8QC9 - chain A; structure by X-ray diffraction, 2.00 A resolution.

[Chain A]
Name: Extracellular iron oxide respiratory system surface decaheme cytochrome c component MtrC
From: Shewanella oneidensis MR-1
Reference sequence: Q8EG34 (Q8EG34_SHEON); residue numbers follow UniProt; this construct covers 26-671
Sequence (679 residues; row label = number of the first residue in the row):
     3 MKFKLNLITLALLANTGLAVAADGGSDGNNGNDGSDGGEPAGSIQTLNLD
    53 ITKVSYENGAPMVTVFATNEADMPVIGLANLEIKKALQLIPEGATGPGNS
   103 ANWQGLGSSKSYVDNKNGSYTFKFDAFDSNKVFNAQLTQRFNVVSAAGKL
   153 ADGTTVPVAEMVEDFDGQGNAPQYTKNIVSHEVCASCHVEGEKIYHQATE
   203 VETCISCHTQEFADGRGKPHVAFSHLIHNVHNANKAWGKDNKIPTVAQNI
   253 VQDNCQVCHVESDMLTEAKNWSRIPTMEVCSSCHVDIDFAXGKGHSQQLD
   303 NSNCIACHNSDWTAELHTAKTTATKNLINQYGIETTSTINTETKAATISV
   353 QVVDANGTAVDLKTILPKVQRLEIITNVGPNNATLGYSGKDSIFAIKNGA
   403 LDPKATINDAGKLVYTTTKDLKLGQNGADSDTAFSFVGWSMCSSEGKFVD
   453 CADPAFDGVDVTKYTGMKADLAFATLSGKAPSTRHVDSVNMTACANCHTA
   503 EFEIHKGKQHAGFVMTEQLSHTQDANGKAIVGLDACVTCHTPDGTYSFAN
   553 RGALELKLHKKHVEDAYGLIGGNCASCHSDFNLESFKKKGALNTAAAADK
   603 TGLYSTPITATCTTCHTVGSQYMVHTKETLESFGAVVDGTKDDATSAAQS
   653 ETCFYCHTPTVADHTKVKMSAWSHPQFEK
Disordered / not traced: 3-44, 671-681
Cystine bridges: C444-C453
Covalently attached groups: heme c (HEC) linked to C186, C189, C206, C209, C257, C260, C282, C285, C306, C309, C496, C538, C541, C576, C579, C614, C617, C655, C658
Modified / non-standard residues: LBY (N~6~-(tert-butoxycarbonyl)-L-lysine) at position 293
Differences from the reference sequence: initiating methionine (3); expression tag (4-25, 672-681); engineered mutation LBY_293 (Ala in Q8EG34)
Bound ions: Ca2+ site 1: D52, I53, E165; Ca2+ site 2: E162, E202 (together with acetate ion); heme c Fe (10 sites), coordinated by H190, H198, H210, H230, H233, H261, H286, H297, H310, H319, H500, H507, H542, H561, H564, H580 and 4 more; Ca2+ site 3: N231, N234, K237; Ca2+ site 4: D472, Q520; Ca2+ site 5 near Q651 (its only coordinating residue here)
Residues lining bound ligands:
  - heme c (HEC), molecule 1: K86, K87, I196, Y197, H198, Q199, A200, T201, T205, H210, F214, R218, K220, H222, V223, F225, L228, V232, W239, G240
  - heme c (HEC), molecule 2: S102, K178, I180, V181, V203, I207, F225, S226, I229, H230, H233, V253, D255, N256, V259, H261, N272, W273, I276, V281, H319
  - heme c (HEC), molecule 3: V185, H190, I196, Y197, V203, F225, I229, V232, H233, W239, K244, V248, A249, I252, V253, V259, C499, G570, L571
  - heme c (HEC), molecule 4: H230, N234, D255, W273, P277, V281, S284, H286, H310, W314, T315, L318, H319, K322
  - heme c (HEC), molecule 5: V248, N251, I252, V491, A495, C499, H500, F504, I506, L535, L560, K563, H564, D567, A568, L571, I572, S578
  - heme c (HEC), molecule 6: T278, M279, H286, I289, F291, H297, Q300, D302, N303, N305, H310, W314
  - heme c (HEC), molecule 7: E375, I377, Y389, F438, I506, H507, H512, F515, M517, L535, T540, H542, T547, Y548, N552, G554, K559, L560, K563
  - heme c (HEC), molecule 8: R486, H487, S490, V491, L535, L556, E557, L560, H561, H564, I572, G574, N575, S578, H580, D582, F583, N584, L585, S587, F588, K591, T613, H666
  - heme c (HEC), molecule 9: H561, V565, Y569, G573, G574, T613, H618, H659, H666, T667
  - heme c (HEC), molecule 10: I610, T611, H618, Y624, M625, V626, H627, L632, F635, A637, T654, H659, V669

[Summary]
Covalently linked heme c: at C186, C206, C257, C282, C306 and C496 and 4 more. The Ca2+ site 1 is built by
D52, I53 and E165. The Ca2+ site 2 is built by E162 and E202.
Chain A is Extracellular iron oxide respiratory system surface decaheme cytochrome c component MtrC
(Shewanella oneidensis MR-1); the structure, Crystal structure of the outer membrane decaheme cytochrome MtrC
(A293Boc-Lys), was determined by X-ray diffraction, deposited together with 8QBQ and 8QBZ.
